Entry 8EMA (electron microscopy, 8.20 A resolution (very low resolution: no residue pairs are listed; an interface is given only as per-side residue counts)); this record covers chains A and B of the 6 polymer chains in the assembly.

# Chain A (and B)
Protein: Isoform 2 of Immunoglobulin heavy constant mu
Organism: Mus musculus
Notes: chain B of this document is another copy of the same molecule, construct and numbering; everything in this record applies to it too
UniProtKB: chimeric construct of P06328, P01872-2: residues 1-117 from P06328 (HVM49_MOUSE) positions 1-117 (same numbers); residues 141-615 from P01872-2 positions 1-475 (UniProt number = residue number - 140)
Amino-acid sequence (615 residues; row label = number of the first residue in the row):
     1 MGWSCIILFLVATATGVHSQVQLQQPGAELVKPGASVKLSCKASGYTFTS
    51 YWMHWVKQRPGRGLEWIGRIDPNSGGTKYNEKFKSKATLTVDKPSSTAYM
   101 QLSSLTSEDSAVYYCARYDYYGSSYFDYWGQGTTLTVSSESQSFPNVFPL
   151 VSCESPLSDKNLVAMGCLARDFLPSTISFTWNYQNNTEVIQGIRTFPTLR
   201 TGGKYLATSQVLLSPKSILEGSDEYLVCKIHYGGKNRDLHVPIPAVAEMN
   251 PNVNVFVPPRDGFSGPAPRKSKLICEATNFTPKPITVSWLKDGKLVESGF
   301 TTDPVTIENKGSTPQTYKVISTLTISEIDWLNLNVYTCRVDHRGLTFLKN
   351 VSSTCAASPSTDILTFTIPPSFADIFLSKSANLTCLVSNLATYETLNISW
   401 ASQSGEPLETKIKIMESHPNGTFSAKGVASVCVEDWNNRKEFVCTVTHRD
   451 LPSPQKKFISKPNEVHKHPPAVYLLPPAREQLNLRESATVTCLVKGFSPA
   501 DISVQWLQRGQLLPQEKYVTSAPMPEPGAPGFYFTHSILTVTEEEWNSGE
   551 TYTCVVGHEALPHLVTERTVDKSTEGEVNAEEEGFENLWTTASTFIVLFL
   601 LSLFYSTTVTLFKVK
Unresolved in the structure: 1-18
Disulfide bonds: C41-C115, C167-C228, C275-C338, C385-C444, C492-C554
Differences from the reference sequence: conflict I7 (Met in P06328), V11 (Ala in P06328); linker (118-140)
Swiss-Prot annotation at these positions:
  - region: Q20 to T49 (Framework-1), S50 to H54 (Complementarity-determining-1), W55 to G68 (Framework-2), R69 to S85 (Complementarity-determining-2), K86 to R117 (Framework-3)

# How chain A and chain B interact
At this resolution (8 A) residue pairs are not listed: 68 residues of chain A and 61 of chain B lie at the interface.

# Overview
68 residues of chain A and 61 residues of chain B are in contact.
Both chains are Isoform 2 of Immunoglobulin heavy constant mu (Mus musculus). Entry 8EMA (mouse full length B
cell receptor) was determined by electron microscopy (same publication as 8E4C).
